PDB entry 5ITX | X-ray diffraction, 2.65 A resolution | chains A and D

Chain A:
Name: Endonuclease 8-like 1
Organism: Homo sapiens
Notes: EC 3.2.2.-, 4.2.99.18
UniProt: Q96FI4 (NEIL1_HUMAN); residues 1-390 here = UniProt positions 1-390
Sequence (390 residues; row label = number of the first residue in the row):
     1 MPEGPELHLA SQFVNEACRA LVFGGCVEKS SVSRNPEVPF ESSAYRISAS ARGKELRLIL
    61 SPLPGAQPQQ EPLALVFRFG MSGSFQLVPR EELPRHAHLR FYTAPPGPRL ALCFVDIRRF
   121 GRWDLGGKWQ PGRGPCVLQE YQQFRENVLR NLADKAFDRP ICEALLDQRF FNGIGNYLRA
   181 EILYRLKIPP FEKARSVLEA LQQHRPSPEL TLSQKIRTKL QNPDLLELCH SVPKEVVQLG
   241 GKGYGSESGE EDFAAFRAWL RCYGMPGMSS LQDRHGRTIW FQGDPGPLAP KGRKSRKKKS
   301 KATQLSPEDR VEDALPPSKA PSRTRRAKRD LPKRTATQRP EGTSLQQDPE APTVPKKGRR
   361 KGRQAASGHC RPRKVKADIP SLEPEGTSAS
Disordered / not traced: 1, 204-221, 245-251, 291-390
Curated features (UniProtKB/Swiss-Prot):
  - active site: Pro-2 (Schiff-base intermediate with DNA), Glu-3 (Proton donor), Lys-54 (Proton donor), Arg-339 (Proton donor)
  - binding site (DNA): Asn-176, Arg-339
  - natural variant: Ala-44 (A44D: Found in a patient with childhood-onset nephrotic syndrome, focal segmental glomerulosclerosis and end-stage renal disease; uncertain significance), Ala-156 (A156T: Found in a patient with childhood-onset steroid-resistant nephrotic syndrome; uncertain significance), Glu-181 (E181K: Found in a patient with nephrotic syndrome also carrying mutation P-159 in MYO1E), Lys-242 (K242R: In RNA edited version)
  - mutagenesis: Pro-2 (P2T: Loss of glycosylase and AP lyase activity; Loss of glycosylase activity), Glu-3 (E3Q: Loss of glycosylase and AP lyase activity), Lys-54 (K54L: Loss of glycosylase activity), Arg-277 (R277A: Strongly reduced glycosylase activity. Has little effect on AP lyase activity)
From the paper describing this entry:
  - binding site for the 26-nt DNA strand (chain D): Lys-242
  - catalytic residues: Pro-2, Glu-6 (from molecular simulation)
  - mutagenesis - E6A: decreased catalytic activity on Tg

Chain D:
Molecule: 26-nt DNA strand
Sequence (26 nucleotides; each row starts with the number of its first residue; note: 2 numbers in that range are skipped by the numbering (no residue carries them; nothing is unmodelled there)):
   291 CGTCCAXGTC TAC
   306 TAGACCTGGA CGG
Modified positions: CTG ((5R,6S)-5,6-dihydro-5,6-dihydroxythymidine-5'-monophosphate) at position 297

Chain A / chain D interface:
Residue-residue contacts - 42 pairs, chain A then chain D:
  Pro-2(A) / CTG_297(D)  base contact
  Glu-3(A) / CTG_297(D)  phosphate contact
  Glu-3(A) / DG298(D)  phosphate contact
  Glu-6(A) / CTG_297(D)  base contact
  Arg-34(A) / DC311(D)  salt bridge to the phosphate
  Lys-54(A) / DG298(D)  salt bridge to the phosphate
  Lys-54(A) / DT299(D)  salt bridge to the phosphate
  Arg-78(A) / DC300(D)  salt bridge to the phosphate
  Gly-80(A) / DG298(D)  sugar contact
  Met-81(A) / CTG_297(D)  sugar contact
  Met-81(A) / DG298(D)  base contact
  Arg-95(A) / DG313(D)  salt bridge to the phosphate
  His-96(A) / DT312(D)  hydrogen bond to the phosphate
  His-96(A) / DG313(D)  salt bridge to the phosphate
  Ile-117(A) / DT312(D)  sugar contact
  Ile-117(A) / DG313(D)  sugar contact
  Arg-118(A) / DA296(D)  base contact
  Arg-118(A) / DC311(D)  hydrogen bond to the base
  Arg-118(A) / DT312(D)  base contact
  Arg-119(A) / DC311(D)  salt bridge to the phosphate
  Arg-119(A) / DT312(D)  salt bridge to the phosphate
  Phe-120(A) / DG298(D)  base contact
  Phe-120(A) / DC310(D)  base contact
  Phe-120(A) / DC311(D)  base contact
  Arg-122(A) / DC300(D)  phosphate contact
  Gln-130(A) / DC300(D)  phosphate contact
  Arg-133(A) / DT299(D)  salt bridge to the phosphate
  Gln-168(A) / DT299(D)  phosphate contact
  Gly-175(A) / DG298(D)  phosphate contact
  Asn-176(A) / CTG_297(D)  hydrogen bond to the phosphate
  Asn-176(A) / DG298(D)  hydrogen bond to the phosphate
  Tyr-177(A) / CTG_297(D)  base contact
  Lys-242(A) / CTG_297(D)  base contact
  Phe-253(A) / CTG_297(D)  base contact
  Phe-256(A) / CTG_297(D)  base contact
  Arg-257(A) / CTG_297(D)  base contact
  Tyr-263(A) / DA296(D)  hydrogen bond to the phosphate
  Tyr-263(A) / CTG_297(D)  hydrogen bond to the phosphate
  Arg-274(A) / DT306(D)  phosphate contact
  Arg-277(A) / CTG_297(D)  salt bridge to the phosphate
  Arg-277(A) / DG298(D)  salt bridge to the phosphate
  Thr-278(A) / DA296(D)  hydrogen bond to the phosphate
Also at the interface, not in a pair above, chain A (30 interface residues in all): His-275

In short:
Chain A and chain D form an interface of 30 and 10 residues respectively, with 7 hydrogen bonds and 11 salt
bridges. Polar pairs include Arg-118(A)/DC311(D), His-96(A)/DT312(D) and Asn-176(A)/CTG_297(D). From the
paper: catalytic residues Pro-2(A) and Glu-6(A); E6A of chain A reduces catalytic activity on Tg.
Here chain A is Endonuclease 8-like 1 (Homo sapiens) and chain D is a 26-nt DNA strand. Entry 5ITX (Crystal
Structure of Human NEIL1(P2G R242K) bound to duplex DNA containing Thymine Glycol) was determined by X-ray
diffraction, deposited together with 5ITQ, 5ITR, 5ITT, 5ITU and 5ITY.
